Entry 7L7T (electron microscopy, 3.70 A resolution); this record covers chains A and C of the 6 polymer chains in the assembly.

== Chain A (and C) ==
Name: BG505 SOSIP.v5.2(7S) - gp120
From: Human immunodeficiency virus 1
Notes: chain C of this document is another copy of the same molecule, construct and numbering; everything in this record applies to it too
Amino-acid sequence (505 residues; numbered -1 to 505 plus 11 insertion-coded residues; 13 numbers in that range are skipped by the numbering (no residue carries them; nothing is unmodelled there); the number before each row is that of its first residue; a row labelled like 185A-185J holds insertion residues (185A, then the next letters in order); numbers below 1 keep their minus sign (Met-1 is residue -1)):
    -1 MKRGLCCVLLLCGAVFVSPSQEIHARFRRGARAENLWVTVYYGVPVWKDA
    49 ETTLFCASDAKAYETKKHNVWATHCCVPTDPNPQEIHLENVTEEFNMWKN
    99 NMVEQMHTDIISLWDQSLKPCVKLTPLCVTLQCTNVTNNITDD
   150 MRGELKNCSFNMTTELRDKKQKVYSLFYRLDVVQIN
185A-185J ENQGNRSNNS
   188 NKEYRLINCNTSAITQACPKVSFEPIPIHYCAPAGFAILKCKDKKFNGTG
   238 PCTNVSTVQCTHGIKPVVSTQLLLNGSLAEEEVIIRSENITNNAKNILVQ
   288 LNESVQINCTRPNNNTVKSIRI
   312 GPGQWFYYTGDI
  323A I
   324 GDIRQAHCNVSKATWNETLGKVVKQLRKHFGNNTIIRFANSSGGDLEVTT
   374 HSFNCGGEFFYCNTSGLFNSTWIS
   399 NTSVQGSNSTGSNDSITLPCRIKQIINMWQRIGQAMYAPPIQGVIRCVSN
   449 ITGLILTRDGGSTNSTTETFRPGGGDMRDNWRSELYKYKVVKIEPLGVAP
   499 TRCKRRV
Not modelled in the structure: -1 to 32, 59-63, 185A-185J, 399-409
Disulfide bonds: Cys54-Cys73, Cys119-Cys205, Cys126-Cys196, Cys131-Cys157, Cys218-Cys247, Cys228-Cys239, Cys296-Cys331, Cys378-Cys445, Cys385-Cys418
Glycans and other covalent adducts: N-acetylglucosamine (NAG) linked to Asn88, Asn133, Asn156, Asn160, Asn197, Asn234, Asn241, Asn262, Asn276, Asn289, Asn295, Asn301, Asn332, Asn339, Asn355, Asn363, Asn386, Asn392, Asn448

== Chain A / chain C interface ==
Residue-residue contacts (15):
  Pro124(A) - Arg166(C)
  Cys126(A) - Glu164(C)
  Cys126(A) - Leu165(C)
  Cys126(A) - Arg166(C)  hydrogen bond (backbone-backbone)
  Val127(A) - Leu165(C)
  Val127(A) - Asp167(C)
  Thr128(A) - Leu165(C)
  Thr128(A) - Asp167(C)  hydrogen bond (backbone-side chain)
  Cys196(A) - Glu164(C)
  Cys196(A) - Pro313(C)
  Asn197(A) - Arg308(C)
  Asn197(A) - Gly314(C)
  Thr198(A) - Pro313(C)
  Thr198(A) - Gly314(C)
  Ser199(A) - Pro313(C)
Other interface residues (no listed pair), chain A (13 interface residues in all): Thr123, Thr162, Ile184, Arg192, Ala200
Other interface residues (no listed pair), chain C (8 interface residues in all): Lys168

== Overview ==
13 residues of chain A and 8 residues of chain C are in contact, with 2 hydrogen bonds. Among the polar pairs
are Thr128(A)-Asp167(C) and Cys126(A)-Arg166(C). Covalently linked N-acetylglucosamine: at Asn88(A),
Asn133(A), Asn156(A), Asn160(A), Asn197(A) and Asn234(A) and 13 more.
Both chains are BG505 SOSIP.v5.2(7S) - gp120 (Human immunodeficiency virus 1). Entry 7L7T (BG505 SOSIP
reconstructed from a designed nanoparticle, BG505 SOSIP-T33-31 (Component A)) was determined by electron
microscopy, deposited together with 7L7U, 7L85, 7L86, 7L87, 7L88, 7L89 and 15 further entries.
